8WX0 - chains A and E of the 7 polymer chains in the assembly; structure by electron microscopy, 3.70 A resolution.

[Chain A]
Name: Bifunctional guanosine pentaphosphate synthetase/polyribonucleotide nucleotidyltransferase
Organism: Mycobacterium tuberculosis
UniProt: A0A9Q6P703 (A0A9Q6P703_MYCTX); residues 1-752 here correspond to UniProt positions 73-824 (UniProt number = residue number + 72)
Sequence (773 residues; numbered -20 to 752; the number before each row is that of its first residue; numbers below 1 keep their minus sign (Met-20 is residue -20)):
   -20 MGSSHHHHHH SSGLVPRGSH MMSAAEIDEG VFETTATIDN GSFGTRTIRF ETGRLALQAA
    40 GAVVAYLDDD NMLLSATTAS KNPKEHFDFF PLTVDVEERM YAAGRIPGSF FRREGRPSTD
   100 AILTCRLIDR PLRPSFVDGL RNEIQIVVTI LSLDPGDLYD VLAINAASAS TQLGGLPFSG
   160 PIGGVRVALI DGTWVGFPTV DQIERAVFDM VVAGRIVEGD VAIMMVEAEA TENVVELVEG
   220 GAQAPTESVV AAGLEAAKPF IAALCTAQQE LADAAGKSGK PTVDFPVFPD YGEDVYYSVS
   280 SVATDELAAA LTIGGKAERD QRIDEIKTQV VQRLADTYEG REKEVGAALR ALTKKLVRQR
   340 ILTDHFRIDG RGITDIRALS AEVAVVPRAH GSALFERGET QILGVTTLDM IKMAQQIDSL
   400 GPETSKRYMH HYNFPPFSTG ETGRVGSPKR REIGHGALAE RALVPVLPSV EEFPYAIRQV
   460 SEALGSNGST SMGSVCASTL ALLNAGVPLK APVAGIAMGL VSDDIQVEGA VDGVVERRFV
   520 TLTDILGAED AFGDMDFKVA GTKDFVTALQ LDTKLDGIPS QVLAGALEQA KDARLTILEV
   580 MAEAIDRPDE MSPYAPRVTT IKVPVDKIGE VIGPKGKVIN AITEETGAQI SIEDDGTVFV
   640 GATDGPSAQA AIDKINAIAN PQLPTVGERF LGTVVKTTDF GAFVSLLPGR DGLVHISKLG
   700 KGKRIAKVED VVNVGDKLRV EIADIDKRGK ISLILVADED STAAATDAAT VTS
Disordered / not traced: -20 to 0, 598-752
Differences from the reference sequence: initiating methionine (-20); expression tag (-19 to 0)

[Chain E]
Molecule: 24-nt RNA strand
Sequence (24 nucleotides; numbered -16 to 7; the number before each row is that of its first residue; numbers below 1 keep their minus sign (G-16 is residue -16)):
   -16 GGGUCGCAAU UGAUUCCCUU AGUG
Disordered / not traced: -16 to 0, 7

[How chain A and chain E interact]
Contacting residue pairs (6):
  Ser88(A) - A4(E)  hydrogen bond to the base
  Phe89(A) - U6(E)  stacking on the base
  Arg95(A) - U3(E)  base contact
  Pro96(A) - U3(E)  base contact
  Arg423(A) - C1(E)  base contact
  Ser426(A) - U2(E)  base contact
Other interface residues (no listed pair), chain A (8 interface residues in all): Gly94, Asp397

[Overview]
8 residues of chain A and 5 residues of chain E are in contact, with 1 hydrogen bond and 1 aromatic stacking
contact. The hydrogen-bonded pair is Ser88(A)-A4(E).
Chain A is Bifunctional guanosine pentaphosphate synthetase/polyribonucleotide nucleotidyltransferase
(Mycobacterium tuberculosis) and chain E is a 24-nt RNA strand; the structure, PNPase of M.tuberculosis with
its RNA substrate, was determined by electron microscopy (same publication as 8WWP and 8WXF).
